5VZB - chains A and T of the 4 polymer chains in the assembly; structure by X-ray diffraction, 1.50 A resolution.

[Chain A]
Molecule: DNA-directed DNA/RNA polymerase mu
From: Homo sapiens
Notes: EC 2.7.7.7
Reference sequence: Q9NP87 (DPOLM_HUMAN); numbering as in UniProt; present here: 134-397, 410-494
Sequence (354 residues; numbered 129 to 494; 12 numbers in that range are skipped by the numbering (no residue carries them; nothing is unmodelled there); the number before each row is that of its first residue):
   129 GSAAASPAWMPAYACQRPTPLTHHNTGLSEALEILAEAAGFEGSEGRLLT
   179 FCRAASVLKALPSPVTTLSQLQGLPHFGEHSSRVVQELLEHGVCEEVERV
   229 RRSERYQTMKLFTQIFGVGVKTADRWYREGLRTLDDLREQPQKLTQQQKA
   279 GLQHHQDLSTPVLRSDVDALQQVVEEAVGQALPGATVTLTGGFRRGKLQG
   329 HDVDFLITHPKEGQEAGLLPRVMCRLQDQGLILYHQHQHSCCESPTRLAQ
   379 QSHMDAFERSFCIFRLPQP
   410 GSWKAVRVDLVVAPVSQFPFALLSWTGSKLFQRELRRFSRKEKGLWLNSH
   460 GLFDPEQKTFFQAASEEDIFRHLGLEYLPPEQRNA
Not modelled in the structure: 129-137, 366-383
Construct notes: expression tag (129-133); linker (410); engineered mutation Ser433 (Gly in Q9NP87)
Bound ions: Na+: Thr241, Ile243, Val246 (shared with 2 residues of chain P); Mg2+ site 1: Asp330, Asp332, Asp418 (together with 1,2-ethanediol, UTP); Mg2+ site 2: Asp330, Asp332 (together with UTP)
Ligand contacts: UTP (uridine 5'-triphosphate): Gly319, Gly320, Arg323, Lys325, Gln327, Gly328, His329, Asp330, Asp332, Asp418, Ser433, Trp434, Thr435, Gly436, Ser437, Lys438, Gln441
Swiss-Prot annotation at these positions:
  - region: Arg323 to Asp332 (Involved in ssDNA binding)
  - binding site (Mg(2+)): Asp330, Asp332, Asp418
What the authors report for this chain:
  - mutagenesis - H329A (27-fold), W434A (23-fold), W434H (8.8-fold): decreased catalytic activity
  - mutagenesis - W434A (Kd 79.1 uM), W434H (Kd 61.1 uM): decreased binding to UTP

[Chain T]
Molecule: 9-nt DNA strand
Sequence (9 nucleotides; row label = number of the first residue in the row):
     1 CGGCATACG

[Interface between chain A and chain T]
Contacting residue pairs (25; chain A residue first):
  Gly174(A) with DC4(T), base contact
  Leu177(A) with DC4(T), phosphate contact; DA5(T), phosphate contact
  Gln364(A) with DG9(T), phosphate contact
  His365(A) with DG9(T), phosphate contact
  Phe385(A) with DG9(T), phosphate contact
  Glu386(A) with DC8(T), sugar contact; DG9(T), hydrogen bond to the phosphate
  Arg387(A) with DA7(T), hydrogen bond to the base; DC8(T), hydrogen bond to the sugar; DG9(T), hydrogen bond to the phosphate
  Lys438(A) with DA5(T), base contact
  Arg442(A) with DA5(T), salt bridge to the phosphate
  Arg445(A) with DA5(T), hydrogen bond to the base; DT6(T), hydrogen bond to the sugar
  Arg446(A) with DC4(T), sugar contact; DA5(T), sugar contact
  Arg449(A) with DT6(T), salt bridge to the phosphate
  Lys450(A) with DG3(T), hydrogen bond to the phosphate; DC4(T), salt bridge to the phosphate
  Leu456(A) with DT6(T), sugar contact
  Asn457(A) with DT6(T), phosphate contact; DA7(T), hydrogen bond to the phosphate
  His459(A) with DA7(T), hydrogen bond to the phosphate; DC8(T), salt bridge to the phosphate
Other interface residues (no listed pair), chain A (18 interface residues in all): Arg181, Phe389

[Summary]
Chain A and chain T form an interface of 18 and 7 residues respectively; the contacts include 9 hydrogen bonds
and 4 salt bridges. Polar pairs include Arg387(A)-DA7(T), Arg445(A)-DA5(T) and Arg387(A)-DC8(T). From the
paper: H329A, W434A and W434H of chain A reduce catalytic activity; W434A and W434H of chain A reduce binding
to UTP.
Chain A is DNA-directed DNA/RNA polymerase mu (Homo sapiens) and chain T is a 9-nt DNA strand; the structure,
Post-catalytic complex of human Polymerase Mu (G433S) mutant with incoming UTP, was determined by X-ray
diffraction together with 5TWP, 5TWQ, 5TWR, 5TWS, 5VZ7, 5VZ8 and 9 further entries from the same study.
